7SQQ - chains A and D of the 24 polymer chains in the assembly; structure by electron microscopy, 4.20 A resolution (low resolution: residue-level contacts below are approximate; hydrogen-bond / salt-bridge calls are withheld).

Chain A (and D):
Protein: Chimallin
From: Pseudomonas phage 201phi2-1
Notes: chain D of this document is another copy of the same molecule, construct and numbering; everything in this record applies to it too
UniProtKB: B3FIW8 (GP105_BP201); residue numbers follow UniProt; this construct covers 1-631
Amino-acid sequence (634 residues; numbered -2 to 631; the number before each row is that of its first residue; numbers below 1 keep their minus sign (Ser-2 is residue -2)):
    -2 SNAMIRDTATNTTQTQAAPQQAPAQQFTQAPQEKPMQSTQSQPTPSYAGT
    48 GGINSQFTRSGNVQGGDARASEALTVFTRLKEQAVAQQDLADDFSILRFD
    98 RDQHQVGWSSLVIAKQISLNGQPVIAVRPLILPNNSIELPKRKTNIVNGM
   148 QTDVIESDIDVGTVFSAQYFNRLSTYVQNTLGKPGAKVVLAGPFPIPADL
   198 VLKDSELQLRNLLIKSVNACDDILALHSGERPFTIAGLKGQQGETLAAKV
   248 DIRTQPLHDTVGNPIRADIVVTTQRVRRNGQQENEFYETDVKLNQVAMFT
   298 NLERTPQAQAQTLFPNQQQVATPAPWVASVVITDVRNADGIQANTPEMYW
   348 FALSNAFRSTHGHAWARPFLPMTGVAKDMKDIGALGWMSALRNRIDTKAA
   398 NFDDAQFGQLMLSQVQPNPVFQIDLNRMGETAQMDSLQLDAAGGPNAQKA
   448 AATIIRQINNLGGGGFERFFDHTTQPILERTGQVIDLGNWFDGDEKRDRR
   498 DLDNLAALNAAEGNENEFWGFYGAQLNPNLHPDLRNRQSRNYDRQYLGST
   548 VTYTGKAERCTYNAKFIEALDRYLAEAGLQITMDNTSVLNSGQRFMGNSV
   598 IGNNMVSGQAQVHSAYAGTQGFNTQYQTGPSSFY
Not modelled in the structure: -2 to 47, 307-318, 582-589, 612-621
Construct notes: expression tag (-2 to 0)
Swiss-Prot annotation at these positions:
  - region (Homotetramerization): Gln590 to Ser611, Gln622 to Tyr631

Chain A / chain D interface:
Pairs across the interface (59; chain A residue first):
  Leu187(A) - Pro627(D)
  Leu187(A) - Ser629(D)
  Ile220(A) - Ser629(D)
  Thr319(A) - Thr319(D)
  Thr319(A) - Pro320(D)
  Gln406(A) - Ala305(D)
  Gln406(A) - Gln306(D)
  Leu409(A) - Gln304(D)
  Leu409(A) - Ala305(D)
  Ser410(A) - Ala305(D)
  Arg424(A) - Gln624(D)
  Arg424(A) - Thr625(D)
  Arg424(A) - Gly626(D)
  Gln430(A) - Ser629(D)
  Gln430(A) - Phe630(D)
  Asp437(A) - Tyr631(D)
  Asn443(A) - Tyr631(D)
  Gln454(A) - Phe630(D)
  Arg477(A) - Tyr623(D)
  Phe592(A) - Trp516(D)
  Phe592(A) - Tyr519(D)
  Phe592(A) - Gly520(D)
  Phe592(A) - Leu523(D)
  Met593(A) - Pro303(D)
  Met593(A) - Trp516(D)
  Gly594(A) - Arg301(D)
  Gly594(A) - Pro303(D)
  Asn595(A) - Arg301(D)
  Asn595(A) - Thr302(D)
  Asn595(A) - Pro303(D)
  Ser596(A) - Pro303(D)
  Ile598(A) - Val417(D)
  Ile598(A) - Gln419(D)
  Asn601(A) - Thr558(D)
  Asn601(A) - Asn560(D)
  Met602(A) - Val324(D)
  Met602(A) - Asn415(D)
  Met602(A) - Val417(D)
  Met602(A) - Ala561(D)
  Val603(A) - Phe354(D)
  Val603(A) - Asn415(D)
  Val603(A) - Phe418(D)
  Val603(A) - Glu565(D)
  Ser604(A) - Glu565(D)
  Gly605(A) - Glu565(D)
  Gln606(A) - His358(D)
  Ala607(A) - Phe354(D)
  Ala607(A) - Thr357(D)
  Ala607(A) - His358(D)
  Gln608(A) - Ala572(D)
  Val609(A) - His358(D)
  Val609(A) - Ile578(D)
  Val609(A) - Met580(D)
  His610(A) - Gln577(D)
  His610(A) - Ile578(D)
  His610(A) - Thr579(D)
  Ser611(A) - Ile578(D)
  Ser611(A) - Thr579(D)
  Ser611(A) - Met580(D)
Also at the interface, not in a pair above, chain A (41 interface residues in all): Phe162, Phe167, Met431, Ser433, Leu434, Gly440, Gly441, Lys446, Ala447, Thr450, Gln590, Arg591
Also at the interface, not in a pair above, chain D (45 interface residues in all): Arg355, Pro416, Asn513, Asn524, Pro525, Asn526, Tyr559, Asp568

Summary:
41 residues of chain A and 45 residues of chain D are in contact.
Both chains are Chimallin (Pseudomonas phage 201phi2-1). Entry 7SQQ (201Phi2-1 Chimallin Cubic (O, 24mer)
assembly) was determined by electron microscopy together with 7SQR, 7SQS, 7SQT, 7SQU and 7SQV from the same
study.
